PDB entry 1YTK | X-ray diffraction, 2.65 A resolution | chain A

# Chain A
Name: nicotinate phosphoribosyltransferase from Thermoplasma acidophilum
From: Thermoplasma acidophilum
Notes: EC 2.4.2.11
UniProtKB: Q9HJ28 (Q9HJ28_THEAC); numbering as in UniProt (aligned over 1-392)
Amino-acid sequence (398 residues; numbered -5 to 392; the number before each row is that of its first residue; numbers below 1 keep their minus sign (Gly-5 is residue -5)):
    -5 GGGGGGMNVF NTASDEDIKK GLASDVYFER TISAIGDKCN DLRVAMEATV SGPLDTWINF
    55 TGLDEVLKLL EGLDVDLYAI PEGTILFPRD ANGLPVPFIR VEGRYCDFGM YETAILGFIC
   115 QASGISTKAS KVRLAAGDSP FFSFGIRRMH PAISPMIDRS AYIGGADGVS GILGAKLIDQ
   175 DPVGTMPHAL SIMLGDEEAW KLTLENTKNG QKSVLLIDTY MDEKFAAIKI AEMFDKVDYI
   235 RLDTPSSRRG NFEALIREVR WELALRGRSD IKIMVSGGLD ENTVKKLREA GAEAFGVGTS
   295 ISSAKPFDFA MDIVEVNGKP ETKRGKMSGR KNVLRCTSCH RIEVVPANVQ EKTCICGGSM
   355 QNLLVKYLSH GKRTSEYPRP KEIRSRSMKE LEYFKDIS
Not modelled in the structure: -5 to 0, 390-392
Disulfide bonds: Cys33-Cys100
Differences from the reference sequence: cloning artifact (-5 to 0)
Ligand contacts: nicotinate mononucleotide (NCN): Asp19, Tyr21, Phe138, Arg141, Arg142, Ser164, Val177, Gly178, Thr179, Met180, Arg235, Asp237, Ser270, Gly271, Gly272, Leu273, Val291, Gly292, Thr293
Swiss-Prot annotation at these positions:
  - binding site (nicotinate): Tyr21, Phe138, Thr179, Arg235
  - binding site (5-phospho-alpha-D-ribose 1-diphosphate): Ser240, Gly272, Thr293
  - binding site (Zn(2+)): Cys330, Cys333, Cys348, Cys350
  - modified residue: His182 (Phosphohistidine)

# In short
Bound to chain A: nicotinate mononucleotide. UniProt lists 4 nicotinate-binding residues, 3 residues binding
5-phospho-alpha-D-ribose 1-diphosphate and 4 Zn2+-binding residues.
Chain A is nicotinate phosphoribosyltransferase from Thermoplasma acidophilum (Thermoplasma acidophilum); the
structure, Crystal structure of a nicotinate phosphoribosyltransferase from Thermoplasma acidophilum with
nicotinate mononucleotide, was determined by X-ray diffraction (same publication as 1YTD and 1YTE).
